PDB entry 5DFV | X-ray diffraction, 2.80 A resolution | chains A and C of the 6 polymer chains in the assembly

== Chain A ==
Name: CD81 antigen
Source organism: Homo sapiens
UniProt: P60033 (CD81_HUMAN); numbering as in UniProt (aligned over 112-202)
Amino-acid sequence (99 residues; numbered 110 to 208; the number before each row is that of its first residue):
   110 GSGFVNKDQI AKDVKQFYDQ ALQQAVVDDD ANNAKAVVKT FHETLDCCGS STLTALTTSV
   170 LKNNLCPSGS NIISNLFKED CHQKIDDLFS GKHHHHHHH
Disordered / not traced: 110-112, 178-179, 203-208
Sequence notes: expression tag (110-111, 203-208); conflict His202 (Leu in P60033)
Cystine bridges: Cys156-Cys190, Cys157-Cys175
Swiss-Prot annotation at these positions:
  - site (Important for interaction with integrin): Lys116, Lys144, Lys148
  - mutagenesis: Lys116 (K116E: Reduces binding to integrin), Ile119 (I119A: No effect on integrin binding), Lys121 (K121E: No effect on integrin binding), Lys124 (K124E: No effect on integrin binding), Phe126 (F126A: No effect on integrin binding), Lys144 (K144E: Reduces binding to integrin; when associated with E-148), Lys148 (K148E: Reduces binding to integrin; when associated with E-144), Phe186 (F186A: No effect on integrin binding), Lys187 (K187E: No effect on integrin binding), Glu188 (E188K/Q: Strongly reduced affinity for HCV protein E2; when associated with E-196; E188K: Mildly reduced affinity for HCV protein E2), Asp196 (D196E: Strongly reduced affinity for HCV protein E2; when associated with K-188 or Q-188; D196K/Q/R: Strongly reduced affinity for HCV protein E2)

== Chain C ==
Name: Fab heavy chain
Source organism: Mus musculus
Notes: antibody fragment or engineered binder
Amino-acid sequence (222 residues; row label = number of the first residue in the row; note: 779 numbers in that range are skipped by the numbering (no residue carries them; nothing is unmodelled there)):
   101 QVQLQQSGPE LVKPGASVKI SCKAS
   151 GYTFSS
   196 SWMN
   201 WVKQRPGKGL EWIG
   251 RIYSG
   288 DGDAIYNGKF KG
   301 KATLTADKSS STAYMQLSSL TSEDSAVYFC AR
   351 EGKTG
   394 DLLLRS
   401 WGQGSALTVS S
  1000 AKTTAPSVYP LVPVCGGTTG SSVTLGCLVK GYFPEPVTLT WNSGSLSSGV HTFPALLQSG
  1060 LYTLSSSVTV TSNTWPSQTI TCNVAHPASS TKVDKKIEPR VP
Disordered / not traced: 1014-1019, 1100-1101
Cystine bridges: Cys122-Cys330, Cys1026-Cys1081

== How chain A and chain C interact ==
Pairs across the interface - 20 pairs, chain A then chain C:
  Val135(A) with Thr354(C), hydrogen bond (backbone-side chain); Asp394(C)
  Lys144(A) with Thr354(C)
  Ala164(A) with Arg251(C); Leu395(C), hydrophobic
  Leu165(A) with Leu395(C), hydrophobic
  Thr167(A) with Trp197(C); Arg251(C); Ile292(C)
  Ser168(A) with Trp197(C); Thr354(C); Gly355(C), hydrogen bond (side chain-backbone)
  Lys171(A) with Trp197(C); Tyr253(C); Asp288(C), salt bridge; Asp290(C), salt bridge
  Asn172(A) with Thr354(C)
  Ile181(A) with Asp290(C)
  Ile182(A) with Asp290(C), hydrogen bond (backbone-side chain); Ile292(C), hydrophobic
Interface residues without a listed pair, chain A (11 interface residues in all): Ala134
Interface residues without a listed pair, chain C (12 interface residues in all): Ala291, Lys353

== Overview ==
11 residues of chain A and 12 residues of chain C are in contact, with 3 hydrogen bonds and 2 salt bridges.
Polar pairs include Lys171(A)-Asp288(C), Lys171(A)-Asp290(C) and Val135(A)-Thr354(C). Curated annotation
(UniProt) lists 11 mutagenesis sites on chain A.
Chain A is CD81 antigen (Homo sapiens) and chain C is Fab heavy chain (Mus musculus); the structure, Crystal
structure of human CD81 large extracellular loop in complex with murine fab fragment K04, was determined by
X-ray diffraction (same publication as 5DFW and 5DMG).
